Entry 6E4X (X-ray diffraction, 2.25 A resolution); this record covers chains B and Y of the 3 polymer chains in the assembly.

== Chain B ==
Molecule: Hemagglutinin
From: Influenza A virus (A/Texas/50/2012(H3N2))
Notes: fragment: head domain
UniProt: R4L1D1 (R4L1D1_9INFA); residues 37-319 here correspond to UniProt positions 53-335 (UniProt number = residue number + 16)
Sequence (291 residues; numbered 37 to 327; the number before each row is that of its first residue):
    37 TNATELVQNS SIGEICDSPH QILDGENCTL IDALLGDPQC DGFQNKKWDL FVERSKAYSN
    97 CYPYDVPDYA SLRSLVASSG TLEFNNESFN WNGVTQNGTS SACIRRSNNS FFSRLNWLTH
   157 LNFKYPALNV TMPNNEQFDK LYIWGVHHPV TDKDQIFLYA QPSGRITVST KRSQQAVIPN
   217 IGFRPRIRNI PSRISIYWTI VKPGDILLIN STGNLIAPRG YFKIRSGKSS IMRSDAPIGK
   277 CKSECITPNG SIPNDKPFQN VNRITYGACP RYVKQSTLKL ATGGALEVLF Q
Not modelled in the structure: 312-327
Sequence notes: expression tag (320-327)
Disulfide bonds: Cys-52/Cys-277, Cys-64/Cys-76, Cys-97/Cys-139, Cys-281/Cys-305
Covalent attachments: N-acetylglucosamine (NAG) linked to Asn-38, Asn-133, Asn-246; glycan linked to Asn-63

== Chain Y ==
Molecule: S5V2-29 light chain
From: Homo sapiens
UniProt: Q8TCD0 (Q8TCD0_HUMAN); residues 93-210 here correspond to UniProt positions 122-239 (UniProt number = residue number + 29)
Sequence (210 residues; numbered 1 to 210; the number before each row is that of its first residue):
     1 DIQMTQTPSS LSASVGDRVT ITCRASQSIG ASLNWYQQKP GEAPKFLIYA ASNLQSGVPS
    61 RFSGSGSGTD FTLTISSLQP EDFATYYCQQ QGTFGQGTKL EIKRTVAAPS VFIFPPSDEQ
   121 LKSGTASVVC LLNNFYPREA KVQWKVDNAL QSGNSQESVT EQDSKDSTYS LSSTLTLSKA
   181 DYEKHKVYAC EVTHQGLSSP VTKSFNRGEC
Not modelled in the structure: 209-210
Disulfide bonds: Cys-23/Cys-88, Cys-130/Cys-190

== Chain B / chain Y interface ==
Pairs across the interface (10):
  Pro-221(B) with Phe-46(Y), hydrophobic; Tyr-49(Y), hydrophobic; Gln-55(Y)
  Arg-222(B) with Asn-53(Y); Leu-54(Y); Gln-55(Y), hydrogen bond (backbone-side chain); Ser-56(Y)
  Ile-223(B) with Tyr-49(Y), hydrophobic; Asn-53(Y)
  Arg-224(B) with Asn-53(Y), hydrogen bond (backbone-side chain)
Interface residues without a listed pair, chain B (6 interface residues in all): Asn-225, Arg-229
Interface residues without a listed pair, chain Y (7 interface residues in all): Ala-50
Interface features reported in the paper:
  - epitope / paratope residues, chain B: Pro-221(B)

== Summary ==
6 residues of chain B and 7 residues of chain Y are in contact, with 2 hydrogen bonds. Polar contacts include
Arg-222(B)/Gln-55(Y) and Arg-224(B)/Asn-53(Y). Covalently linked N-acetylglucosamine: at Asn-38(B), Asn-133(B)
and Asn-246(B). From the paper: the epitope/paratope residue Pro-221(B).
Here chain B is Hemagglutinin (Influenza A virus (A/Texas/50/2012(H3N2))) and chain Y is S5V2-29 light chain
(Homo sapiens). Entry 6E4X (Human antibody S5V2-29 in complex with influenza hemagglutinin A/Texas/50/2012
(H3N2)) was determined by X-ray diffraction.
